6RDF - chains 1 and 6 of the 13 polymer chains in the assembly; structure by electron microscopy, 3.20 A resolution.

== Chain 1 ==
Name: ATP synthase associated protein ASA1
From: Polytomella sp. Pringsheim 198.80
UniProt: Q85JD5 (Q85JD5_9CHLO); residue numbers follow UniProt; this construct covers 1-618
Chain sequence (618 residues; row label = number of the first residue in the row):
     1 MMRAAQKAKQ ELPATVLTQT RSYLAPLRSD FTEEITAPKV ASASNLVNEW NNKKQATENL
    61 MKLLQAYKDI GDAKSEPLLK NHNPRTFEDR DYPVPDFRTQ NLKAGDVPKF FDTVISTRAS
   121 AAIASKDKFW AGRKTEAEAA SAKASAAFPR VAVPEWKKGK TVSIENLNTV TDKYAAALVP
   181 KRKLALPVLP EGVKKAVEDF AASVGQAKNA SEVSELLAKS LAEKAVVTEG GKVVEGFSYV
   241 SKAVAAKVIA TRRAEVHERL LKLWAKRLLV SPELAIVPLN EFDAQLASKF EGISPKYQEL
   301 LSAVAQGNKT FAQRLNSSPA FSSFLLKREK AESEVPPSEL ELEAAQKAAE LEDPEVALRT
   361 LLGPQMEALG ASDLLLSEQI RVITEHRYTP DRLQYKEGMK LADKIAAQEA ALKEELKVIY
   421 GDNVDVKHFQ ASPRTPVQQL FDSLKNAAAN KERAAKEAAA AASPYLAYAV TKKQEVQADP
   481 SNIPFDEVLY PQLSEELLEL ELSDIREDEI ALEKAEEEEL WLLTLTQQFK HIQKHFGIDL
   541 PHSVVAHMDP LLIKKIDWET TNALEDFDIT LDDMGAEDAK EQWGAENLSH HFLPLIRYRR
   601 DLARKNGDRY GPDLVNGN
Disordered / not traced: 1-22, 618

== Chain 6 ==
Name: Mitochondrial ATP synthase subunit ASA6
From: Polytomella sp. Pringsheim 198.80
UniProt: D7P897 (D7P897_9CHLO); residue numbers follow UniProt; this construct covers 1-151
Chain sequence (151 residues; row label = number of the first residue in the row):
     1 MMLRTLTRSS AVAGQAVRLF KTSAAAAEGN SVAGIIKSVN ETSGANLLSS LKTIKAQAAP
    61 IYPAAASSTG YSTQAKIALF GALSWILYRA DGQSKAHEWI VDLNLNVLQA AWLISFSSLI
   121 PFRAVYFAFR GMAPATASTL NGLKTFSSIS L
Disordered / not traced: 1-27

== Chain 1 / chain 6 interface ==
Pairs across the interface (81):
  Glu258(1) - Gly44(6)
  Leu261(1) - Leu47(6)  hydrophobic
  Lys262(1) - Val39(6)
  Lys262(1) - Asn40(6)
  Lys262(1) - Thr42(6)
  Lys262(1) - Leu47(6)
  Trp264(1) - Leu151(6)  hydrophobic
  Lys266(1) - Val39(6)
  Lys266(1) - Asn40(6)  hydrogen bond
  Arg267(1) - Ser150(6)  hydrogen bond (side chain-backbone)
  Leu269(1) - Leu51(6)
  Leu269(1) - Ile54(6)  hydrophobic
  Leu269(1) - Lys55(6)
  Val270(1) - Ile35(6)  hydrophobic
  Pro272(1) - Lys55(6)
  Glu273(1) - Thr145(6)  hydrogen bond
  Leu274(1) - Ile149(6)  hydrophobic
  Phe282(1) - Ile149(6)  hydrophobic
  Phe282(1) - Leu151(6)  hydrophobic
  Gln285(1) - Phe146(6)
  Phe290(1) - Lys144(6)
  Phe290(1) - Phe146(6)
  Phe290(1) - Ser147(6)
  Ile293(1) - Phe146(6)  hydrophobic
  Gln298(1) - Lys144(6)
  Gln298(1) - Phe146(6)
  Leu301(1) - Thr145(6)
  Leu301(1) - Phe146(6)  hydrophobic
  Phe311(1) - Arg130(6)
  Leu315(1) - Tyr126(6)
  Leu315(1) - Phe127(6)  hydrophobic
  Ala320(1) - Tyr126(6)
  Phe321(1) - Tyr126(6)  hydrophobic
  Phe321(1) - Phe127(6)  hydrophobic
  Leu325(1) - Phe122(6)
  Leu326(1) - Phe122(6)
  Leu326(1) - Arg123(6)
  Leu326(1) - Tyr126(6)  hydrophobic
  Glu329(1) - Arg123(6)  salt bridge
  Lys330(1) - Arg123(6)
  Ser333(1) - Arg123(6)
  Glu334(1) - Arg123(6)  salt bridge
  Glu334(1) - Phe127(6)
  Glu352(1) - Lys55(6)
  Asp353(1) - Lys52(6)  salt bridge
  Pro354(1) - Leu51(6)
  Pro354(1) - Lys52(6)
  Glu355(1) - Leu48(6)
  Glu355(1) - Leu51(6)
  Glu355(1) - Lys52(6)
  Leu358(1) - Leu48(6)  hydrophobic
  Leu358(1) - Leu51(6)  hydrophobic
  Arg359(1) - Leu48(6)
  Met366(1) - Leu48(6)  hydrophobic
  Ala515(1) - Leu151(6)
  Glu519(1) - Ile36(6)
  Glu519(1) - Ser150(6)
  Leu520(1) - Val32(6)  hydrophobic
  Leu520(1) - Ala33(6)
  Leu520(1) - Ile36(6)  hydrophobic
  Leu522(1) - Ser148(6)
  Leu522(1) - Ile149(6)
  Leu522(1) - Ser150(6)
  Leu523(1) - Val32(6)  hydrophobic
  Thr524(1) - Asn30(6)
  Leu525(1) - Leu143(6)
  Thr526(1) - Leu143(6)
  Thr526(1) - Ser148(6)
  Gln527(1) - Ser31(6)
  Gln527(1) - Val32(6)
  Phe529(1) - Leu140(6)  hydrophobic
  Phe529(1) - Gly142(6)
  Phe529(1) - Leu143(6)  hydrophobic
  His531(1) - Pro60(6)
  His531(1) - Tyr62(6)
  Ile532(1) - Leu140(6)  hydrophobic
  Gln533(1) - Leu140(6)  hydrogen bond (side chain-backbone)
  Lys534(1) - Tyr62(6)
  His535(1) - Tyr62(6)  hydrogen bond
  Phe536(1) - Ala135(6)
  Gly537(1) - Arg130(6)  hydrogen bond (backbone-side chain)
Also at the interface, not in a pair above, chain 1 (58 interface residues in all): Ala265, Leu268, Val277, Ser302, Ala331, Ile538, His547
Also at the interface, not in a pair above, chain 6 (41 interface residues in all): Glu28, Ala58, Ala124, Thr136, Thr139, Asn141

== In short ==
The interface between chain 1 and chain 6 involves 58 residues on one side and 41 on the other, with 6
hydrogen bonds and 3 salt bridges. Polar pairs include Glu329(1)-Arg123(6), Glu334(1)-Arg123(6) and
Asp353(1)-Lys52(6).
Here chain 1 is ATP synthase associated protein ASA1 and chain 6 is Mitochondrial ATP synthase subunit ASA6,
both from Polytomella sp. Pringsheim 198.80. Entry 6RDF (CryoEM structure of Polytomella F-ATP synthase,
Primary rotary state 3, monomer-masked refinement) was determined by electron microscopy, deposited together
with 6RD4, 6RD5, 6RD6, 6RD7, 6RD8, 6RD9 and 46 further entries.
